2PZ8 - chains A and B; structure by X-ray diffraction, 2.00 A resolution.

== Chain A (and B) ==
Protein: NH(3)-dependent NAD(+) synthetase
Organism: Bacillus anthracis
Notes: EC 6.3.1.5; chain B of this document is another copy of the same molecule, construct and numbering; everything in this record applies to it too
UniProt: Q81RP3 (NADE_BACAN); numbering as in UniProt (aligned over 1-272)
Amino-acid sequence (284 residues; numbered 1 to 284; the number before each row is that of its first residue):
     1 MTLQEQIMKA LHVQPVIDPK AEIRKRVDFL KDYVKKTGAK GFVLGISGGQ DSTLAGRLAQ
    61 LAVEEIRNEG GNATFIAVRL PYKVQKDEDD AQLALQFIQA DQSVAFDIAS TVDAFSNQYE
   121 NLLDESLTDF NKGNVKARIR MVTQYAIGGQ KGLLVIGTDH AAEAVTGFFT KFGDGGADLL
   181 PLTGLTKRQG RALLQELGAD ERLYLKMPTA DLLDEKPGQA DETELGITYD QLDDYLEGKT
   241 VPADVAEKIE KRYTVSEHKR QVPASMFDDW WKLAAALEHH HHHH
Disordered / not traced: 281-284
Sequence notes: cloning artifact (273-284)
Ion coordination: Mg2+: Thr209 (together with AMP-CPP)
Small-molecule neighbours: AMP-CPP (APC; diphosphomethylphosphonic acid adenosyl ester): Leu44, Gly45, Ile46, Ser47, Gly49, Gln50, Asp51, Ser52, Val78, Arg79, Leu80, Pro81, Gln85, Arg140, Thr158, Glu163, Asp174, Lys187, Pro208, Thr209, Ala210, Asp221
Curated features (UniProtKB/Swiss-Prot):
  - binding site (ATP): Gly45 to Ser52, Thr158, Lys187, Thr209
  - binding site (Mg(2+)): Asp51, Glu163
  - binding site (deamido-NAD(+)): Arg138, Lys171, Asp178, His258, Lys259

== Interface between chain A and chain B ==
Residue-residue contacts (141):
  His12(A) with Phe267(B)
  Arg26(A) with Met266(B)
  Phe29(A) with Ala264(B); Ser265(B); Met266(B); Trp271(B), hydrophobic
  Asp32(A) with Trp271(B)
  Tyr33(A) with His258(B); Ala264(B), hydrophobic; Trp270(B); Trp271(B), hydrophobic; Leu277(B); His279(B), hydrogen bond
  Lys36(A) with Trp271(B); Ala274(B); Ala275(B); Ala276(B); Leu277(B), hydrogen bond (backbone-backbone)
  Thr37(A) with Leu277(B); His279(B)
  Ala105(A) with Leu122(B)
  Phe106(A) with Phe115(B), hydrophobic; Gln118(B); Tyr119(B), hydrophobic; Leu122(B), hydrophobic
  Asp107(A) with Gln118(B), hydrogen bond (backbone-side chain)
  Ser110(A) with Ala114(B); Gln118(B)
  Thr111(A) with Thr111(B); Ala114(B); Phe115(B)
  Ala114(A) with Ser110(B); Thr111(B); Ala114(B), hydrophobic
  Phe115(A) with Phe106(B), hydrophobic; Thr111(B); Thr143(B); Ala146(B), hydrophobic
  Gln118(A) with Phe106(B); Asp107(B), hydrogen bond (side chain-backbone)
  Tyr119(A) with Phe106(B), hydrophobic; Ala146(B); Ile147(B), hydrophobic; Gln150(B)
  Leu122(A) with Ala105(B); Phe106(B), hydrophobic
  Glu125(A) with Gln150(B)
  Ser126(A) with Gln150(B)
  Leu127(A) with Gln150(B)
  Thr128(A) with Gln150(B), hydrogen bond
  Asn131(A) with Gly149(B), hydrogen bond (side chain-backbone); Gln150(B)
  Arg138(A) with Met141(B); Val142(B); Tyr145(B)
  Ile139(A) with Ile139(B), hydrophobic
  Met141(A) with Arg138(B); Phe172(B), hydrophobic
  Val142(A) with Phe115(B), hydrophobic; Arg138(B)
  Thr143(A) with Phe115(B)
  Tyr145(A) with Arg138(B); Lys171(B); Phe172(B)
  Ala146(A) with Phe115(B), hydrophobic
  Ile147(A) with Tyr119(B), hydrophobic; Leu123(B), hydrophobic
  Gly148(A) with His280(B)
  Gly149(A) with Asn131(B)
  Gln150(A) with Tyr119(B); Glu125(B); Ser126(B); Leu127(B); Thr128(B); Asn131(B)
  Lys151(A) with Glu125(B), salt bridge
  Gly152(A) with His280(B), hydrogen bond (backbone-side chain)
  Leu153(A) with His280(B)
  Leu154(A) with His279(B)
  Lys171(A) with Tyr145(B); Asp178(B), salt bridge
  Phe172(A) with Met141(B), hydrophobic; Tyr145(B); Phe172(B), hydrophobic; Gly176(B); Ala177(B)
  Gly175(A) with Pro263(B)
  Gly176(A) with Phe172(B)
  Ala177(A) with Phe172(B); Pro263(B)
  Asp178(A) with Lys171(B), salt bridge; Pro263(B); Ala264(B), hydrogen bond (backbone-backbone); His279(B), salt bridge
  Leu179(A) with Ala264(B)
  Leu180(A) with Pro263(B), hydrophobic; Ala264(B), hydrogen bond (backbone-backbone); Ser265(B)
  Thr183(A) with Ser265(B); Phe267(B)
  His258(A) with Tyr33(B)
  Arg260(A) with Val262(B)
  Gln261(A) with Val262(B)
  Val262(A) with Arg260(B); Gln261(B); Val262(B)
  Pro263(A) with Gly175(B); Ala177(B); Asp178(B); Leu180(B), hydrophobic
  Ala264(A) with Phe29(B); Tyr33(B), hydrophobic; Asp178(B), hydrogen bond (backbone-backbone); Leu179(B); Leu180(B), hydrogen bond (backbone-backbone)
  Ser265(A) with Phe29(B); Leu180(B); Thr183(B)
  Met266(A) with Arg26(B); Phe29(B)
  Phe267(A) with His12(B); Thr183(B)
  Trp270(A) with Tyr33(B)
  Trp271(A) with Phe29(B), hydrophobic; Asp32(B); Tyr33(B), hydrophobic; Lys36(B), hydrogen bond (backbone-side chain)
  Lys272(A) with Lys36(B), hydrogen bond (backbone-side chain)
  Ala274(A) with Lys36(B), hydrogen bond (backbone-side chain)
  Ala276(A) with Lys36(B)
  Leu277(A) with Tyr33(B), hydrophobic; Lys36(B), hydrogen bond (backbone-backbone); Thr37(B)
  His279(A) with Tyr33(B), hydrogen bond; Thr37(B); Leu154(B); Asp178(B), salt bridge
  His280(A) with Gly148(B), hydrogen bond (side chain-backbone); Gly149(B); Gly152(B); Leu153(B), hydrogen bond (side chain-backbone)
Also at the interface, not in a pair above, chain A (71 interface residues in all): Glu22, Lys25, Ala39, Val104, Leu123, Val135, Ala275, Glu278
Also at the interface, not in a pair above, chain B (69 interface residues in all): Gln14, Glu22, Lys25, Val104, Val135, Lys272

== In short ==
71 residues of chain A face 69 of chain B across their interface, with 18 hydrogen bonds and 5 salt bridges.
Polar pairs include Lys151(A)-Glu125(B), Lys171(A)-Asp178(B) and Asp178(A)-His279(B). Bound to chain A:
AMP-CPP.
Both chains are NH(3)-dependent NAD(+) synthetase (Bacillus anthracis). Entry 2PZ8 (NAD+ Synthetase from
Bacillus anthracis with AMP-CPP and Mg2+) was determined by X-ray diffraction together with 2PZA and 2PZB from
the same study.
